PDB entry 7RCY | X-ray diffraction, 3.00 A resolution | chain A

== Chain A ==
Protein: Penicillin-binding protein
From: Clostridioides difficile (strain R20291)
Reference sequence: C9YK84 (C9YK84_CLODR); residues 36-962 here = UniProt positions 36-962
Amino-acid sequence (927 residues; numbered 36 to 962; the number before each row is that of its first residue):
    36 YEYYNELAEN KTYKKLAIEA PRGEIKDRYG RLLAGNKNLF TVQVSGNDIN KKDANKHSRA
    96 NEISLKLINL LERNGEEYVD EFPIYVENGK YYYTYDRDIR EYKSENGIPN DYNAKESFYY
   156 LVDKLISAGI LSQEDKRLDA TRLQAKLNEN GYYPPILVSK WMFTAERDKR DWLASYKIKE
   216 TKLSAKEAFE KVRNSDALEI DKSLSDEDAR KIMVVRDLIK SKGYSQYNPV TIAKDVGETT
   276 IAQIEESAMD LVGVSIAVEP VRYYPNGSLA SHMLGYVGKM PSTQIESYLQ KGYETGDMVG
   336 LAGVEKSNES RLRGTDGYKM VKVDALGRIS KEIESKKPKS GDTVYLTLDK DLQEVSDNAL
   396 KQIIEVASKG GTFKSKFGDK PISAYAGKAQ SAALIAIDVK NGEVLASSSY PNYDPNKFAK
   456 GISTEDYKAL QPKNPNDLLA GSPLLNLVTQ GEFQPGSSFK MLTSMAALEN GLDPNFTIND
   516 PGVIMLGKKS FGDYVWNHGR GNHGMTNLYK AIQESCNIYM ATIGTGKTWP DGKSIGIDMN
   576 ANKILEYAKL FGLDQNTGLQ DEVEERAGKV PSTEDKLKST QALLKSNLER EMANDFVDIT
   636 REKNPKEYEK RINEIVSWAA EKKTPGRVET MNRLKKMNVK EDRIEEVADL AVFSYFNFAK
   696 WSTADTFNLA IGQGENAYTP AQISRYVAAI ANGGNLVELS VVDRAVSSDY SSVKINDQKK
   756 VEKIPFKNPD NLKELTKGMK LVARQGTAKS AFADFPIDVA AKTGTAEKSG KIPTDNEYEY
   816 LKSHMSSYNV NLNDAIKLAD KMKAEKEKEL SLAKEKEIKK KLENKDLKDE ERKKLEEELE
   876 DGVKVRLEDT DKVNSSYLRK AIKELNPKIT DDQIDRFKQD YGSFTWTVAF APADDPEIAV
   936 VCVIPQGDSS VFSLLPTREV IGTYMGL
Disordered / not traced: 36-49, 357-366, 618-692
Covalently attached groups: BAL 9141, bound form (RB6) linked to Ser492
Metal / ion sites: Zn2+: Asp515, Asp528, His538, Cys551
Small-molecule neighbours: BAL 9141, bound form (RB6; (2R)-2-[(1R)-1-{[(2Z)-2-(5-amino-1,2,4-thiadiazol-3-yl)-2-(hydroxyimino)acetyl]amino}-2-oxoethyl]-5-({2-oxo-1-[(3R)-pyr rolidin-3-yl]-2,5-dihydro-1H-pyrrol-3-yl}methyl)-3,6-dihydro-2H-1,3-thiazine-4-carboxylic acid): Gln489, Gly491, Lys495, Tyr529, Ser550, Asn552, Ile706, Gln708, Thr782, Lys797, Thr798, Gly799, Thr800, Ala801, Glu802, Gly917, Phe919, Asp943, Ser944
From the paper describing this entry:
  - conformationally variable residues: Tyr529
  - mutagenesis - D515N (12-fold), C551S (120-fold): decreased binding to Zn2+
  - mutagenesis - D515N (35.10 +/- 0.44 degC), C551S (36.56 +/- 0.29 degC): decreased stability
  - mutagenesis - D515N, C551S (13.90 +/- 1.84 uM): decreased binding to bocillin

== In short ==
Covalently linked BAL 9141, bound form: at Ser492. The Zn2+ site is built by Asp515, Asp528, His538 and
Cys551. From the paper: D515N and C551S reduce binding to Zn2+; conformational variability at Tyr529.
Chain A is Penicillin-binding protein (Clostridioides difficile (strain R20291)); the structure, Crystal
structure of C. difficile penicillin-binding protein 2 in complex with ceftobiprole, was determined by X-ray
diffraction together with 7RCW, 7RCX, 7RCZ and 7RD0 from the same study.
